PDB entry 9G9B | electron microscopy, 3.07 A resolution | chains A and G of the 11 polymer chains in the assembly

[Chain A]
Name: CRISPR system single-strand-specific deoxyribonuclease Cas10/Csm1 (subtype III-A)
From: Enterococcus italicus DSM 15952
Notes: EC 3.1.-.-, 2.7.7.-
Reference sequence: E6LHV7 (CAS10_ENTI1); residues 2-755 here = UniProt positions 2-755
Sequence (774 residues; each row starts with the number of its first residue; numbers below 1 keep their minus sign (Met-18 is residue -18)):
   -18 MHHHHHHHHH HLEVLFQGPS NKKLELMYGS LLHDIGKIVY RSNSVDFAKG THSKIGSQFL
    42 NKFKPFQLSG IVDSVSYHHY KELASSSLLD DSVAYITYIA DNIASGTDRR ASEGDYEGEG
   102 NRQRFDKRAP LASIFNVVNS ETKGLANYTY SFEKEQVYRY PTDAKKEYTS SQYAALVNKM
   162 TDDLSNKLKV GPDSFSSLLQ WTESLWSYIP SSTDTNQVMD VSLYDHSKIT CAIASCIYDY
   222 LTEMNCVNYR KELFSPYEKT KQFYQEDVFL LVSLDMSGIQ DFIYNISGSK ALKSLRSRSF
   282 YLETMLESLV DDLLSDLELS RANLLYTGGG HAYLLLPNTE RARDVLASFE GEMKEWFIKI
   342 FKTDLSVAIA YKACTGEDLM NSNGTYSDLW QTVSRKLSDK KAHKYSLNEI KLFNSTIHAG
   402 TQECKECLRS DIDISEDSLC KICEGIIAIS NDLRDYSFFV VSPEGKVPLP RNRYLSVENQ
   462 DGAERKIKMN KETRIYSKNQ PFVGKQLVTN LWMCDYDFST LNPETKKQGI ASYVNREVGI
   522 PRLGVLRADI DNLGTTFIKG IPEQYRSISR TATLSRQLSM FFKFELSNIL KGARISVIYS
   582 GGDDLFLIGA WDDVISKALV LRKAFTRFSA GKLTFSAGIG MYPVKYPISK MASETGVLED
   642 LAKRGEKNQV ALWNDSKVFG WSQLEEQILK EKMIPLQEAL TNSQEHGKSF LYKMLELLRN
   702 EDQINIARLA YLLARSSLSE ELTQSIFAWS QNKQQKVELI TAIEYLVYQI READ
Not modelled in the structure: -18 to 1, 88-105, 134-138, 432-437, 481-487, 754-755
Sequence notes: initiating methionine (-18); expression tag (-17 to 1)
Curated features (UniProtKB/Swiss-Prot):
  - mutagenesis: His14 to Asp15 (Wild-type synthesis of the cA6 activator), Asp584 to Asp585 (No longer synthesizes the cA6 activator)
Cystine bridges: Cys421-Cys424

[Chain G]
Name: CRISPR system Cms protein Csm4
From: Enterococcus italicus DSM 15952
Reference sequence: E6LHV4 (CSM4_ENTI1); numbering as in UniProt (aligned over 1-307)
Sequence (307 residues; each row starts with the number of its first residue):
     1 MNQLVVKLVK LTFKSPVHFG MKRLSDSNHT IAADTLFSAL IIEALQQQLE LSHLLNNLVI
    61 TDLFPYNKTS YFLPKPLIRI EGKKGDESGY KAFKKLTYIP VENYSEYLRG EIDSLEASKI
   121 AESLNLGKAS LSTKVSLQAV DHNGESEPYS VGNFTFYPES GLYFLAKGNA DTIGQLEILM
   181 HALQYSGIGG KRSAGYGQFR CTIEDSGKFD SLLSQTGNIA ILLSSAMASD EELVDCLEDA
   241 RYLLKKRTGF VQSKTYADQL VKKKDFYAFS AGSTFYQKFN GKIFDVSDNG RHSVYRYAKA
   301 FWLEGKI
Not modelled in the structure: 1-3

[Interface between chain A and chain G]
Residue-residue contacts (59; chain A residue first):
  Asn266(A) - Lys22(G)
  Asn266(A) - Arg23(G)  hydrogen bond (backbone-side chain)
  Ile267(A) - Arg23(G)
  Ser268(A) - Arg23(G)  hydrogen bond
  Lys343(A) - Tyr267(G)
  Thr344(A) - Tyr267(G)
  Gln372(A) - Lys83(G)  hydrogen bond (side chain-backbone)
  Gln372(A) - Lys84(G)
  Gln372(A) - Asp86(G)
  Gln372(A) - Glu87(G)
  Gln372(A) - Tyr90(G)
  Arg376(A) - Tyr90(G)
  Asp380(A) - Arg79(G)  salt bridge
  Asp380(A) - Arg241(G)  salt bridge
  Ala383(A) - Arg241(G)
  Ala383(A) - Tyr242(G)
  His384(A) - Leu237(G)  hydrogen bond (side chain-backbone)
  His384(A) - Ala240(G)
  His384(A) - Tyr242(G)
  Tyr386(A) - Tyr242(G)  hydrogen bond (backbone-side chain)
  Tyr386(A) - Leu244(G)  hydrophobic
  Leu388(A) - Leu233(G)
  Leu388(A) - Val234(G)  hydrophobic
  Leu388(A) - Leu237(G)  hydrophobic
  Ile391(A) - Met227(G)  hydrophobic
  Ile391(A) - Leu233(G)  hydrophobic
  Ile391(A) - Leu237(G)  hydrophobic
  Ile391(A) - Tyr242(G)
  Ile391(A) - Phe269(G)  hydrophobic
  Phe394(A) - Leu244(G)  hydrophobic
  Phe394(A) - Tyr267(G)  hydrophobic
  Asn395(A) - Met227(G)
  Asn395(A) - Tyr267(G)  hydrogen bond (side chain-backbone)
  Thr397(A) - Lys264(G)
  Ala400(A) - Lys262(G)
  Ala400(A) - Asp288(G)
  Glu404(A) - Phe250(G)
  Glu404(A) - Lys262(G)  salt bridge
  Cys408(A) - Arg23(G)
  Leu409(A) - Lys22(G)
  Leu409(A) - Arg23(G)
  Ser411(A) - Asp265(G)  hydrogen bond
  Asp530(A) - Lys91(G)  salt bridge
  Asn533(A) - Ser88(G)
  Gly535(A) - Glu87(G)
  Thr536(A) - Asp86(G)
  Thr536(A) - Ser88(G)  hydrogen bond
  Ile539(A) - Gly85(G)
  Ile539(A) - Glu87(G)
  Lys540(A) - Gly85(G)
  Lys540(A) - Asp86(G)  salt bridge
  Tyr627(A) - Leu131(G)
  Pro628(A) - Ser25(G)
  Pro628(A) - Leu131(G)
  Ser630(A) - Asp26(G)  hydrogen bond
  Lys631(A) - Ser25(G)
  Lys631(A) - Ser27(G)  hydrogen bond
  Lys644(A) - Lys95(G)
  Arg645(A) - Glu122(G)  salt bridge
Other interface residues (no listed pair), chain A (40 interface residues in all): Asp345, Ser379, Lys385, Ser387, Lys392, Ile398, Asp641
Other interface residues (no listed pair), chain G (39 interface residues in all): Ile80, Ala129, Ser130, Asp230, Lys246, Lys263, Phe266

[Summary]
The interface between chain A and chain G involves 40 residues on one side and 39 on the other; the contacts
include 10 hydrogen bonds and 6 salt bridges. Polar pairs include Asp380(A)-Arg79(G), Asp380(A)-Arg241(G) and
Glu404(A)-Lys262(G). From UniProt: 4 mutagenesis sites on chain A.
Here chain A is CRISPR system single-strand-specific deoxyribonuclease Cas10/Csm1 (subtype III-A) and chain G
is CRISPR system Cms protein Csm4, both from Enterococcus italicus DSM 15952. Entry 9G9B (CryoEM structure of
Enterococcus italicus Csm-crRNA (4.3) complex) was determined by electron microscopy, deposited together with
9G9A, 9G9C, 9G9D, 9G9E, 9G9F, 9G9G and 4 further entries.
